PDB entry 5JFM | X-ray diffraction, 2.52 A resolution | chains B and C of the 4 polymer chains in the assembly

[Chain B (and C)]
Protein: Aldehyde dehydrogenase
Organism: Rhodopseudomonas palustris (strain BisB18)
Notes: chain C of this document is another copy of the same molecule, construct and numbering; everything in this record applies to it too
UniProt: Q21A49 (Q21A49_RHOPB); residues 61-524 here correspond to UniProt positions 1-464 (UniProt number = residue number - 60)
Amino-acid sequence (524 residues; row label = number of the first residue in the row):
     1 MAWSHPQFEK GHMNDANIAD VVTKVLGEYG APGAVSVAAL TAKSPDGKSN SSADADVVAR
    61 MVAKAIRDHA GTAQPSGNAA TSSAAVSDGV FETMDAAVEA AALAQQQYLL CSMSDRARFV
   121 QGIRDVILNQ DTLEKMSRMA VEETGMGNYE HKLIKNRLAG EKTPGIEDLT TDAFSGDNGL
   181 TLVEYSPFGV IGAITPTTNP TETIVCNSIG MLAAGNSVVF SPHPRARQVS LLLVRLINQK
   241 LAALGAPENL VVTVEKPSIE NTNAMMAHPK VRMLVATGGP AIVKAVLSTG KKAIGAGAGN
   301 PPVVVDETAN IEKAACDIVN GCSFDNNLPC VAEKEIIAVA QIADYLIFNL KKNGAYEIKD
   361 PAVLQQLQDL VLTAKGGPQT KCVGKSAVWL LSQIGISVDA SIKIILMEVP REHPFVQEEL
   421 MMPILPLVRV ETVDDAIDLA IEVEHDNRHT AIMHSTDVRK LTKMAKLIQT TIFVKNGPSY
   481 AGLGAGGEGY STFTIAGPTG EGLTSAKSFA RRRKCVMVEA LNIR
Disordered / not traced: 1-42, 55-84 (chain C: 1-85)
Differences from the reference sequence: initiating methionine (1); expression tag (2-60)
Ligand contacts: coenzyme A (COA): Ile194, Thr195, Pro196, Thr197, Thr198, Asn199, Thr203, Ser221, Pro222, His223, Pro224, Ser258, Ile259, Thr262, Thr277, Gly278, Gly279, Ala281, Ile282, Cys330, Thr380, Val383, Met421, Phe493

[Interface between chain B and chain C]
Contacting residue pairs - 42 pairs, chain B then chain C:
  Lys43(B) - Glu307(C)
  Lys43(B) - Gln341(C)
  Ser44(B) - Glu307(C)
  Ser44(B) - Ile342(C)
  Pro45(B) - Gln341(C)
  Pro45(B) - Ile342(C)
  Pro45(B) - Tyr345(C)
  Asp46(B) - Ile311(C)
  Asp46(B) - Tyr345(C)
  Gly47(B) - Glu307(C)
  Gly47(B) - Ala309(C)
  Gly47(B) - Ile311(C)
  Gly47(B) - Ile342(C)
  Lys48(B) - Thr308(C)
  Lys48(B) - Ala309(C)  hydrogen bond (backbone-backbone)
  Lys48(B) - Asn310(C)
  Lys48(B) - Thr456(C)
  Ser49(B) - Glu312(C)
  Asn50(B) - Asn310(C)
  Val458(B) - Met517(C)  hydrophobic
  Val458(B) - Leu521(C)  hydrophobic
  Thr462(B) - Ala520(C)
  Thr462(B) - Leu521(C)  hydrogen bond (side chain-backbone)
  Thr462(B) - Asn522(C)
  Ala465(B) - Ile523(C)  hydrophobic
  Lys466(B) - Asn522(C)
  Lys466(B) - Ile523(C)
  Lys466(B) - Arg524(C)  hydrogen bond (side chain-backbone)
  Gln469(B) - Ile523(C)
  Gln469(B) - Arg524(C)  hydrogen bond (side chain-backbone)
  Lys475(B) - Leu521(C)
  Met517(B) - Val458(C)  hydrophobic
  Ala520(B) - Val458(C)  hydrophobic
  Ala520(B) - Thr462(C)
  Leu521(B) - Val458(C)  hydrophobic
  Leu521(B) - Thr462(C)  hydrogen bond (backbone-side chain)
  Asn522(B) - Thr462(C)
  Asn522(B) - Lys466(C)
  Ile523(B) - Ala465(C)  hydrophobic
  Ile523(B) - Lys466(C)
  Arg524(B) - Lys466(C)
  Arg524(B) - Gln469(C)  hydrogen bond (backbone-side chain)
Also at the interface, not in a pair above, chain C (23 interface residues in all): Glu431, Lys475

[Summary]
20 residues of chain B and 23 residues of chain C are in contact; the contacts include 6 hydrogen bonds. Polar
pairs include Thr462(B)-Leu521(C), Lys466(B)-Arg524(C) and Gln469(B)-Arg524(C). Bound to chain B: coenzyme A.
Chain B and chain C are both Aldehyde dehydrogenase (Rhodopseudomonas palustris (strain BisB18)); the
structure, Crystal structure of Rhodopseudomonas palustris propionaldehyde dehydrogenase with bound
propionyl-CoA, was determined by X-ray diffraction (same publication as 5JFL and 5JFN).
